PDB entry 5S4Y | X-ray diffraction, 2.30 A resolution | chains D and E of the 6 polymer chains in the assembly

# Chain D
Protein: Tubulin beta-2B chain
Organism: Bos taurus
UniProt: Q6B856 (TBB2B_BOVIN); the author numbering skips numbers that UniProt does not, so the offset changes along the chain: 1-42 = UniProt 1-42; 45-360 = UniProt 43-358; 369-455 = UniProt 359-445
Sequence (445 residues; row label = number of the first residue in the row; note: 10 numbers in that range are skipped by the numbering (no residue carries them; nothing is unmodelled there)):
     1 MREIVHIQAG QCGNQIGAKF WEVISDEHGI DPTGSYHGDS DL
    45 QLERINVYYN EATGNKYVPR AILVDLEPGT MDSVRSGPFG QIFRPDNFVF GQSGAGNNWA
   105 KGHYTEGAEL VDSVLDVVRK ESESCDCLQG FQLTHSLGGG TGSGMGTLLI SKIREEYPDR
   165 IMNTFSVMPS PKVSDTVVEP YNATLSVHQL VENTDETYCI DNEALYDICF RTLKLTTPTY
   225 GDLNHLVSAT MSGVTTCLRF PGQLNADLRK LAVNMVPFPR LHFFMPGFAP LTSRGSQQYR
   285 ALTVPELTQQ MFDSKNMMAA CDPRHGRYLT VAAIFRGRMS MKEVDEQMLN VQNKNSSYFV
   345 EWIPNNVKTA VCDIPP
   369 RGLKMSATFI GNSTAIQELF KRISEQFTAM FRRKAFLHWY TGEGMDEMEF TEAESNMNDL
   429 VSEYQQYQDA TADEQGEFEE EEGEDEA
Unresolved in the structure: 279-285, 442-455
Curated features (UniProtKB/Swiss-Prot):
  - motif: Met1 to Ile4 (MREI motif)
  - binding site (GTP): Gln11, Glu71, Ser140, Gly144, Thr145, Gly146, Asn206, Asn228
  - binding site (Mg(2+)): Glu71
  - modified residue: Ser40 (Phosphoserine), Thr57 (Phosphothreonine), Lys60 (N6-acetyllysine), Ser174 (Phosphoserine), Thr287 (Phosphothreonine), Thr292 (Phosphothreonine), Arg320 (Omega-N-methylarginine), Glu448 (5-glutamyl polyglutamate)
  - cross-link (Glycyl lysine isopeptide (Lys-Gly)): Lys60 (interchain with G-Cter in ubiquitin), Lys326 (interchain with G-Cter in ubiquitin)
Bound ions: Mg2+: Gln11 (together with GDP)
Ligand contacts: GDP (guanosine-5'-diphosphate): Gly10, Gln11, Cys12, Gln15, Ile16, Asn101, Ser140, Gly142, Gly143, Gly144, Thr145, Gly146, Val171, Pro173, Val177, Ser178, Glu183, Asn206, Leu209, Tyr224, Leu227, Asn228
Reported in the primary citation:
  - binding site for the ligand NSJ: Asp199

# Chain E
Protein: Stathmin-4
Organism: Rattus norvegicus
UniProt: P63043 (STMN4_RAT); residues 5-145 here correspond to UniProt positions 49-189 (UniProt number = residue number + 44)
Sequence (143 residues; each row starts with the number of its first residue):
     3 MADMEVIELN KCTSGQSFEV ILKPPSFDGV PEFNASLPRR RDPSLEEIQK KLEAAEERRK
    63 YQEAELLKHL AEKREHEREV IQKAIEENNN FIKMAKEKLA QKMESNKENR EAHLAAMLER
   123 LQEKDKHAEE VRKNKELKEE ASR
Unresolved in the structure: 3-5, 29-43, 144-145
Sequence notes: initiating methionine (3); expression tag (4)
Curated features (UniProtKB/Swiss-Prot):
  - modified residue: Ser46 (Phosphoserine)

# Interface between chain D and chain E
Pairs across the interface (24; chain D residue first):
  Tyr108(D) with His129(E), hydrogen bond; Ala130(E), hydrophobic; Val133(E), hydrophobic; Arg134(E), hydrogen bond (backbone-side chain)
  Thr109(D) with Lys137(E)
  Ala112(D) with Arg134(E)
  Ser155(D) with Leu123(E); Lys126(E)
  Lys156(D) with Asp127(E), salt bridge
  Arg158(D) with Leu123(E)
  Glu159(D) with Leu120(E); Leu123(E); Asp127(E)
  Pro162(D) with Met119(E), hydrophobic
  Gln193(D) with Lys126(E), hydrogen bond
  Asn197(D) with Lys126(E)
  Thr409(D) with Lys140(E), hydrogen bond (backbone-side chain)
  Gly410(D) with Lys137(E)
  Glu411(D) with Val133(E); Lys137(E), salt bridge
  Gly412(D) with Val133(E); Asn136(E)
  Met413(D) with Val133(E)
  Glu417(D) with His129(E), salt bridge
Other interface residues (no listed pair), chain D (18 interface residues in all): Glu113, Asp163
Other interface residues (no listed pair), chain E (14 interface residues in all): Arg112, Leu116

# Overview
18 residues of chain D face 14 of chain E across their interface; the contacts include 4 hydrogen bonds and 3
salt bridges. Among the polar pairs are Lys156(D)-Asp127(E), Glu411(D)-Lys137(E) and Glu417(D)-His129(E).
Chain D binds GDP. From the paper: a binding site for the ligand NSJ at Asp199(D).
Chain D is Tubulin beta-2B chain (Bos taurus) and chain E is Stathmin-4 (Rattus norvegicus); the structure,
Tubulin-Z2856434857-complex, was determined by X-ray diffraction together with 5S4L, 5S4M, 5S4N, 5S4O, 5S4P,
5S4Q and 52 further entries from the same study.
